7ARK - chains E and F of the 4 polymer chains in the assembly; structure by electron microscopy, 4.10 A resolution (low resolution: residue-level contacts below are approximate; hydrogen-bond / salt-bridge calls are withheld).

Chain E:
Protein: Lipoprotein-releasing system transmembrane protein LolE
Source organism: Escherichia coli (strain K12)
Reference sequence: P75958 (LOLE_ECOLI); residues 1-414 here = UniProt positions 1-414
Amino-acid sequence (414 residues; each row starts with the number of its first residue):
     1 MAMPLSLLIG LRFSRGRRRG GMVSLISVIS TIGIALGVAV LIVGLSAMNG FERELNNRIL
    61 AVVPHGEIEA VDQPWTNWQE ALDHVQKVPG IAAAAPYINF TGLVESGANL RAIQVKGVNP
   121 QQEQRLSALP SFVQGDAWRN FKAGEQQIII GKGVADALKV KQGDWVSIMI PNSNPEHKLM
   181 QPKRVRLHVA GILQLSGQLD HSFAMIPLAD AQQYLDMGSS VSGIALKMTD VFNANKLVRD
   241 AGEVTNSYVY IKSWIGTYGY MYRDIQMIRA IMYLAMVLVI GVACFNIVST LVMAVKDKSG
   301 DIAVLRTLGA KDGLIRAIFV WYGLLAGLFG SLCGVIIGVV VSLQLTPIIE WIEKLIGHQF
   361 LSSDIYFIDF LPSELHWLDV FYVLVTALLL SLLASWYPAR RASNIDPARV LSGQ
Not modelled in the structure: 1-3, 305-308, 413-414

Chain F:
Protein: Lipoprotein-releasing system ATP-binding protein LolD
Source organism: Escherichia coli (strain K12)
Notes: EC 7.6.2.-
Reference sequence: P75957 (LOLD_ECOLI); numbering as in UniProt (aligned over 1-233)
Amino-acid sequence (241 residues; numbered 1 to 241; the number before each row is that of its first residue):
     1 MNKILLQCDN LCKRYQEGSV QTDVLHNVSF SVGEGEMMAI VGSSGSGKST LLHLLGGLDT
    61 PTSGDVIFNG QPMSKLSSAA KAELRNQKLG FIYQFHHLLP DFTALENVAM PLLIGKKKPA
   121 EINSRALEML KAVGLDHRAN HRPSELSGGE RQRVAIARAL VNNPRLVLAD EPTGNLDARN
   181 ADSIFQLLGE LNRLQGTAFL VVTHDLQLAK RMSRQLEMRD GRLTAELSLM GAEHHHHHHH
   241 H
Not modelled in the structure: 1-2, 229-241
Differences from the reference sequence: expression tag (234-241)
Ion coordination: Mg2+ near D170 (its only coordinating residue here)
Residues lining bound ligands:
  - AMP-PNP (ANP; phosphoaminophosphonic acid-adenylate ester), molecule 1: K13, Y15, E17, V24, S43, S44, G45, S46, G47, K48, S49, T50, D59, D170
  - AMP-PNP (ANP), molecule 2: R138, S144, E145, S147, G148, G149
Swiss-Prot annotation at these positions:
  - binding site (ATP): G42 to S49

Interface between chain E and chain F:
Pairs across the interface (30; chain E residue first):
  R12(E) - L113(F)
  R12(E) - I114(F)
  S14(E) - F102(F)
  R15(E) - F102(F)
  R17(E) - F102(F)
  R18(E) - D101(F)
  R19(E) - D101(F)
  R19(E) - R142(F)
  G20(E) - P100(F)
  G20(E) - R142(F)
  G21(E) - R142(F)
  K296(E) - H97(F)
  D297(E) - H97(F)
  D297(E) - L98(F)
  D297(E) - L99(F)
  A303(E) - A82(F)
  A303(E) - R85(F)
  A303(E) - F91(F)
  V304(E) - N86(F)
  V304(E) - I114(F)
  N404(E) - S78(F)
  P407(E) - H53(F)
  P407(E) - L58(F)
  V410(E) - H97(F)
  L411(E) - Y93(F)
  L411(E) - F95(F)
  L411(E) - H97(F)
  S412(E) - F91(F)
  S412(E) - Y93(F)
  S412(E) - R158(F)
Other interface residues (no listed pair), chain E (21 interface residues in all): L7, L11, S299, R409
Other interface residues (no listed pair), chain F (22 interface residues in all): E106, M110, K116

In short:
21 residues of chain E and 22 residues of chain F are in contact. Chain F binds AMP-PNP. From UniProt: 8
ATP-binding residues on chain F.
Here chain E is Lipoprotein-releasing system transmembrane protein LolE and chain F is Lipoprotein-releasing
system ATP-binding protein LolD, both from Escherichia coli (strain K12). Entry 7ARK (LolCDE in complex with
AMP-PNP in the closed NBD state) was determined by electron microscopy, deposited together with 7ARH, 7ARI,
7ARJ, 7ARL and 7ARM.
